PDB entry 8FUM | X-ray diffraction, 1.48 A resolution | chains B and E of the 8 polymer chains in the assembly

Chain B:
Protein: Amidohydrolase
From: Rhodococcus wratislaviensis NBRC 100605
UniProt: A0A402C2Q3 (A0A402C2Q3_RHOWR); residues 1-378 here = UniProt positions 1-378
Sequence (378 residues; each row starts with the number of its first residue):
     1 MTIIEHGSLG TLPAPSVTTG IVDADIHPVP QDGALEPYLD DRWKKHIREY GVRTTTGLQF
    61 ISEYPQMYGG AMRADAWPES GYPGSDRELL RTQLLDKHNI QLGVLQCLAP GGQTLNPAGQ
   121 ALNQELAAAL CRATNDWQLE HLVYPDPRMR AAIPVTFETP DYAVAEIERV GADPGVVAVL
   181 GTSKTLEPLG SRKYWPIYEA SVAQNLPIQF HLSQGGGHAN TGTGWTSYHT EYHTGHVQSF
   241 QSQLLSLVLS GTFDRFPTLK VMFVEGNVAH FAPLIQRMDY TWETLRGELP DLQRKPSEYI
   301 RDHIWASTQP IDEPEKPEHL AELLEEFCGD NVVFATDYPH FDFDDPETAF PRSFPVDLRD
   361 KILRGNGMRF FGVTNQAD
Disordered / not traced: 1-10, 374-378
Modified positions: Cys328 (S-hydroxycysteine; CSO)
Bound ions: Fe ion site 1: Asp25, His27, His211, Glu265, Asp337; Fe ion site 2: Glu265, Asp337, His340 (together with 2-amino-2-hydroxymethyl-propane-1,3-diol); Mg2+: Pro290 (shared with 1 residue of chain D)
Reported in the primary citation:
  - Fe ion coordination through a water molecule: Asp342
  - mutagenesis - D342A: decreased catalytic activity

Chain E:
Protein: Amidohydrolase
From: Rhodococcus wratislaviensis NBRC 100605
UniProt: A0A402C2V4 (A0A402C2V4_RHOWR); residues 13-385 here correspond to UniProt positions 1-373 (UniProt number = residue number - 12)
Sequence (392 residues; row label = number of the first residue in the row; numbers below 1 keep their minus sign (Met-6 is residue -6)):
    -6 MGHHHHHHSG ENLYFQSGGM VAPTSNPGVP DELDGVPAVV DCDVHAVLPS PHSLIPYLDE
    54 YWADQLVAQL APTYEPNYHP RGSAIAQHSD ASVDENGRAA TTAENLVKDV FADGFTDFAV
   114 VNCLYGVQQI HQPRREMAHA RALNHWIANE WLDKDDRLRA SIVVPQGSPR AAAEEIDFWS
   174 GDKRFVQVLL LGQSELLYGR EINWPIWEAA EAAGLPVTLH IGGVFRQAPT SVGWPASHLE
   234 WYVGQQSNIE AQLNSIISEG ILQKFPKTKI LLSELGFNWL PPFMWKFDKL WKSYRPDIPW
   294 VQESPLELIR EHVRVTTSPS DGAEEAGRLD SIVDRLGSDR MLVYSSDYPH KHHSGPRDIE
   354 NGTHSPELLD RIYRRNAFDL YNLVVPSPGK VG
Disordered / not traced: -6 to 27, 379-385
Construct notes: expression tag (-6 to 12)
Bound ions: Fe ion: Asp36, His38, His213, Glu267, Asp340; Mg2+ site 1: Glu167, Asp170; Mg2+ site 2 near Asn354 (its only coordinating residue here)

Interface between chain B and chain E:
Contacting residue pairs (60):
  Glu49(B) - Pro73(E)
  Glu49(B) - Gly75(E)  hydrogen bond (backbone-backbone)
  Glu49(B) - Ser76(E)
  Tyr50(B) - Pro73(E)  hydrophobic
  Tyr50(B) - Ser76(E)
  Tyr50(B) - His231(E)
  Arg53(B) - Asn70(E)
  Arg53(B) - Pro228(E)  hydrogen bond (side chain-backbone)
  Arg53(B) - Ala229(E)
  Arg53(B) - Ser230(E)
  Arg53(B) - His231(E)
  Arg53(B) - Trp234(E)
  Thr55(B) - Trp227(E)
  Thr56(B) - Asn70(E)  hydrogen bond (backbone-side chain)
  Thr56(B) - Phe218(E)
  Gly57(B) - Pro69(E)
  Gly57(B) - Asn70(E)  hydrogen bond (backbone-backbone)
  Gly57(B) - Tyr71(E)
  Gly57(B) - Gln122(E)  hydrogen bond (backbone-side chain)
  Gly57(B) - Phe218(E)
  Leu58(B) - Tyr67(E)
  Leu58(B) - Glu68(E)
  Leu58(B) - Asn70(E)
  Leu58(B) - Gln122(E)
  Gln59(B) - Glu68(E)  hydrogen bond (backbone-backbone)
  Gln59(B) - Pro69(E)
  Gln59(B) - Asn70(E)
  Gln59(B) - Pro73(E)
  Gln59(B) - Arg74(E)
  Phe60(B) - Glu68(E)
  Phe60(B) - Arg74(E)
  Ile61(B) - Thr66(E)
  Ile61(B) - Tyr67(E)  hydrophobic
  Glu63(B) - His124(E)
  Tyr64(B) - His124(E)  hydrogen bond
  Pro65(B) - Gln62(E)
  Pro65(B) - Pro65(E)  hydrophobic
  Pro65(B) - Tyr67(E)
  Gln66(B) - Gln62(E)  hydrogen bond (backbone-side chain)
  Met67(B) - Gln62(E)
  Met67(B) - Arg128(E)
  Tyr68(B) - Ala61(E)
  Gly69(B) - Ala61(E)  hydrogen bond (backbone-backbone)
  Gly69(B) - Leu63(E)
  Gly70(B) - Leu63(E)
  Trp77(B) - Leu63(E)  hydrophobic
  Leu122(B) - Trp227(E)  hydrophobic
  Leu122(B) - Pro228(E)
  Leu122(B) - Ala229(E)
  Asn123(B) - Ala229(E)
  Gly217(B) - Trp227(E)  hydrogen bond (backbone-side chain)
  Trp225(B) - His124(E)
  Trp225(B) - Arg219(E)  hydrogen bond (side chain-backbone)
  Thr226(B) - His124(E)
  Ser227(B) - His124(E)
  Ser227(B) - Gln125(E)  hydrogen bond (backbone-backbone)
  Ser227(B) - Pro126(E)
  Tyr228(B) - Gln125(E)
  Tyr228(B) - Pro126(E)
  Tyr228(B) - Arg127(E)
Interface residues without a listed pair, chain B (27 interface residues in all): Arg48

In short:
27 residues of chain B and 28 residues of chain E are in contact, with 12 hydrogen bonds. Polar contacts
include Arg53(B)-Pro228(E), Thr56(B)-Asn70(E) and Gly57(B)-Gln122(E). Asp25(B), His27(B), His211(B), Glu265(B)
and Asp337(B) form the Fe ion site 1. The paper reports that D342A of chain B reduces catalytic activity;
water-mediated Fe ion coordination by Asp342(B).
Here chain B is Amidohydrolase and chain E is Amidohydrolase, both from Rhodococcus wratislaviensis NBRC
100605. Entry 8FUM (AibH1H2 metalated with Fe in the presence of Tris) was determined by X-ray diffraction,
deposited together with 8FUL, 8FUN and 8FUO.
